6V82 - chains A and B; structure by X-ray diffraction, 2.42 A resolution.

[Chain A]
Protein: Tryptophan synthase alpha chain
Organism: Chlamydia trachomatis (strain D/UW-3/Cx)
Notes: EC 4.2.1.20
Reference sequence: O84173 (TRPA_CHLTR); numbering as in UniProt (aligned over 1-253)
Chain sequence (253 residues; row label = number of the first residue in the row):
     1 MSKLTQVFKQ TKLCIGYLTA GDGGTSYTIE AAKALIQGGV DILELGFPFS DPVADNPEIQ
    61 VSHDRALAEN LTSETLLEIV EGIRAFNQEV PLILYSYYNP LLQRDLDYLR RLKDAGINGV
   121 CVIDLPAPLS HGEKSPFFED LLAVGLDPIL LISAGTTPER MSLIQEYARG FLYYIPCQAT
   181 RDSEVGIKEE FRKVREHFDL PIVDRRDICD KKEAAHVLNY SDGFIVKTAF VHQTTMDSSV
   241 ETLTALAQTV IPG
Disordered / not traced: 1, 178-184
Curated features (UniProtKB/Swiss-Prot):
  - active site (Proton acceptor): Glu-44, Asp-55
Reported in the primary citation:
  - conformationally variable residues (order/disorder transition): Gln-178 to Glu-184
  - catalytic residues: Glu-44, Asp-55 (by similarity / conservation)
  - contacts within the chain: Asp-55/Tyr-95 (hydrogen bond), Glu-44/Tyr-173 (hydrogen bond), Glu-44/Arg-205 (salt bridge), Asp-207/Val-226, Asp-207/Lys-227, Asp-207/Thr-228, Asp-55/Lys-227 (salt bridge)

[Chain B]
Protein: Tryptophan synthase beta chain
Organism: Chlamydia trachomatis (strain D/UW-3/Cx)
Notes: EC 4.2.1.20
Reference sequence: O84172 (TRPB_CHLTR); residues 1-392 here = UniProt positions 1-392
Chain sequence (392 residues; row label = number of the first residue in the row):
     1 MFKHKHPFGG AFLPEELLAP IQNLKAEWEI LKTQQSFLSE LDCILKNYAG RQTPLTEVKN
    61 FARAIDGPRV FLKREDLLHT GAHKLNNALG QCLLAKYLGK TRVVAETGAG QHGVATATAC
   121 AYLGLDCVVY MGAKDVERQK PNVEKMRFLG AEVVSVTKGS CGLKDAVNQA LQDWATTHSF
   181 THYCLGSALG PLPYPDIVRF FQSVISAEVK EQIHAVAGRD PDILIACIGG GSNAIGFFHH
   241 FIPNPKVQLI GVEGGGLGIS SGKHAARFAT GRPGVFHGFY SYLLQDDDGQ VLQTHSISAG
   301 LDYPSVGPDH AEMHESGRAF YTLATDEEAL RAFFLLTRNE GIIPALESSH ALAHLVSIAP
   361 SLPKEQIVIV NLSGRGDKDL PQIIRRNRGI YE
Disordered / not traced: 1
Modified residues: Lys-84 ((2S)-2-amino-6-[[3-hydroxy-2-methyl-5-(phosphonooxymethyl)pyridin-4-yl]methylideneamino]hexanoic acid; LLP)
Curated features (UniProtKB/Swiss-Prot):
  - modified residue: Lys-84 (N6-(pyridoxal phosphate)lysine)
Small-molecule neighbours:
  - beta-D-fructofuranose (FRU), molecule 1: Tyr-130, Lys-158, Gln-169, Gln-172, Asp-173, Thr-176, Thr-177
  - beta-D-fructofuranose (FRU), molecule 2: Thr-270, Gly-271, Arg-272, Leu-283, Leu-284, Gln-285, Asp-286, Asp-287, Leu-292
Reported in the primary citation:
  - binding site for sulfate ion: Lys-84, Thr-107, Gly-108, Ala-109, His-112, Tyr-303
  - catalytic residues: Thr-107, Asp-302 (by similarity / conservation)
  - contacts within the chain: Gln-111/Glu-347 (hydrogen bond), Glu-253/Arg-267, Arg-267/Tyr-303 (backbone contact), Gly-229/Arg-267 (backbone contact), Ile-228/Arg-267 (backbone contact)

[Interface between chain A and chain B]
Residue-residue contacts - 60 pairs, chain A then chain B:
  Phe-47(A) with Gln-290(B)
  Pro-48(A) with Gln-290(B), hydrogen bond (backbone-side chain)
  Phe-49(A) with Gly-289(B); Gln-290(B)
  Ser-50(A) with Lys-164(B); Gln-290(B), hydrogen bond (backbone-side chain); Val-291(B), hydrogen bond (side chain-backbone)
  Asp-51(A) with Lys-164(B); Phe-276(B); His-277(B), salt bridge; Val-291(B)
  Val-53(A) with Val-167(B), hydrophobic; Asn-168(B), hydrogen bond (backbone-side chain); His-277(B)
  Asp-55(A) with Asn-168(B), hydrogen bond (backbone-side chain)
  Pro-57(A) with Lys-158(B); Gly-159(B)
  Gln-60(A) with Lys-164(B); Asp-165(B)
  Val-61(A) with Gly-159(B); Ser-160(B)
  Asp-64(A) with Ser-160(B); Lys-164(B), salt bridge
  Leu-67(A) with Gln-290(B)
  Thr-72(A) with Asp-288(B)
  Ser-73(A) with Asp-288(B), hydrogen bond
  Tyr-98(A) with His-6(B), hydrogen bond; Phe-12(B), hydrophobic; Val-275(B), hydrophobic
  Asn-99(A) with Gly-274(B); Val-275(B), hydrogen bond (side chain-backbone); Gln-285(B), hydrogen bond; Gly-289(B), hydrogen bond (side chain-backbone)
  Pro-100(A) with Asp-288(B)
  Leu-102(A) with Val-275(B), hydrophobic; Tyr-280(B), hydrophobic
  Gln-103(A) with Arg-272(B), hydrogen bond; Pro-273(B), hydrogen bond (side chain-backbone); Gly-274(B); Gln-285(B), hydrogen bond; Gly-289(B)
  Arg-104(A) with Asp-287(B), hydrogen bond (side chain-backbone); Asp-288(B), salt bridge
  Ile-123(A) with Pro-14(B)
  Asp-124(A) with Phe-12(B); Leu-13(B), hydrogen bond (backbone-backbone)
  Leu-125(A) with Phe-12(B), hydrophobic
  Pro-126(A) with Ala-11(B); Leu-13(B); Leu-18(B), hydrophobic
  Leu-129(A) with Gln-22(B)
  Pro-136(A) with Lys-5(B); His-6(B)
  Asp-140(A) with Lys-5(B), salt bridge
  Leu-151(A) with Glu-15(B)
  Ser-153(A) with Glu-15(B)
  Thr-156(A) with Glu-15(B)
  Thr-157(A) with Gln-22(B)
  Arg-160(A) with Leu-18(B)
  Ile-175(A) with Glu-16(B)
Other interface residues (no listed pair), chain A (37 interface residues in all): Pro-52, Ala-54, Leu-71, Ile-152
Other interface residues (no listed pair), chain B (33 interface residues in all): Gln-169, Leu-171, Leu-283

[Summary]
37 residues of chain A face 33 of chain B across their interface; the contacts include 15 hydrogen bonds and 4
salt bridges. Among the polar pairs are Asp-51(A)/His-277(B), Asp-64(A)/Lys-164(B) and Arg-104(A)/Asp-288(B).
From the paper: catalytic residues Glu-44(A), Asp-55(A) and Thr-107(B) among others; a binding site for
sulfate ion at Lys-84(B), Thr-107(B) and Gly-108(B) among others.
Here chain A is Tryptophan synthase alpha chain and chain B is Tryptophan synthase beta chain, both from
Chlamydia trachomatis (strain D/UW-3/Cx). Entry 6V82 (Crystal structure of tryptophan synthase from Chlamydia
trachomatis D/UW-3/CX) was determined by X-ray diffraction.
